3GGO - chains A and C; structure by X-ray diffraction, 2.15 A resolution.

Chain A (and C):
Protein: Prephenate dehydrogenase
Organism: Aquifex aeolicus
Notes: chain C of this document is another copy of the same molecule, construct and numbering; everything in this record applies to it too
Reference sequence: O67636 (O67636_AQUAE); numbering as in UniProt (aligned over 19-311)
Amino-acid sequence (314 residues; each row starts with the number of its first residue; numbers below 1 keep their minus sign (Met-2 is residue -2)):
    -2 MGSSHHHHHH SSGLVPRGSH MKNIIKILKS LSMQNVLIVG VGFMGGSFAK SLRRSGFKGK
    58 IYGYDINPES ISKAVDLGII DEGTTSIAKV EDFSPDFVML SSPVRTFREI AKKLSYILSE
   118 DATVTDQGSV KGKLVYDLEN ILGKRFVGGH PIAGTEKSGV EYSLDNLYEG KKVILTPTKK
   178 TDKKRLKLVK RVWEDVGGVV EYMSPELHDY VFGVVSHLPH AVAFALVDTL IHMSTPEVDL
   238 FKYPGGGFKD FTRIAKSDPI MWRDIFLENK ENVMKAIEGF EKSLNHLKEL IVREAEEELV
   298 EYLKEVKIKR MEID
Not modelled in the structure: -2 to 25, 311 (chain C: -2 to 24, 306-311)
Differences from the reference sequence: expression tag (-2 to 18)
Ligand contacts:
  - 3-(4-hydroxy-phenyl)pyruvic acid (ENO): Gly242, Gly243, Gly244
  - NADH (NAI; 1,4-dihydronicotinamide adenine dinucleotide): Gly37, Val38, Gly39, Phe40, Met41, Gly42, Tyr61, Asp62, Ile63, Asn64, Ser67, Ser98, Ser99, Pro100, Val101, Arg102, Thr103, Phe104, Ile107, Gln124, Gly125, Ser126, His147, Pro148, Ala150, Gly151, Thr152, Glu153, Lys154, Ser155, Gly156, Asp255, Met258, Ile262
Reported in the primary citation:
  - binding site for 3-(4-hydroxy-phenyl)pyruvic acid: Ser126, His147, Ser213, His217, Gly244, Arg250, Ser254
  - binding site for NADH: Ser126
  - catalytic residues: Ser126, His147
  - mutagenesis - H147N: abolished catalytic activity on prephenate
  - mutagenesis - H147N: unchanged binding to prephenate
  - mutagenesis - S126A (15-fold), H217A, H217N: decreased catalytic activity on prephenate
  - mutagenesis - S126A (10-fold), H217A (40-fold), H217N (30-fold), R250Q (10-fold): decreased binding to prephenate
  - mutagenesis - R250Q: unchanged catalytic activity on prephenate
  - specificity-determining residues: His217
  - conformationally variable residues (helix shift, loop rearrangement, side-chain flip): Ile149 to Gly156, His214 to Asn266
  - contacts within the chain: Glu153-Arg250 (salt bridge), Ser213-His217 (backbone contact), His217-Trp259 (pi stacking), His217-Ile251

How chain A and chain C interact:
Residue-residue contacts (154):
  Ile149(A) - Gly242(C)
  Lys169(A) - Lys239(C)  hydrogen bond (side chain-backbone)
  Lys169(A) - Tyr240(C)
  Glu198(A) - Tyr240(C)  hydrogen bond
  Met200(A) - Tyr240(C)
  Leu204(A) - Glu234(C)
  Tyr207(A) - Met230(C)  hydrogen bond (side chain-backbone)
  Val208(A) - Val235(C)  hydrophobic
  Val208(A) - Leu237(C)  hydrophobic
  Val208(A) - Tyr240(C)  hydrophobic
  Val211(A) - Leu227(C)  hydrophobic
  Val211(A) - Met230(C)  hydrophobic
  Val211(A) - Leu237(C)  hydrophobic
  Val212(A) - Leu227(C)  hydrophobic
  Val212(A) - Leu237(C)
  Val212(A) - Tyr240(C)
  Val212(A) - Phe245(C)
  Ser213(A) - Gly243(C)  hydrogen bond (side chain-backbone)
  Pro216(A) - Leu223(C)  hydrophobic
  Pro216(A) - Phe248(C)  hydrophobic
  His217(A) - Gly243(C)
  His217(A) - Phe248(C)
  Ala218(A) - Leu284(C)
  Val219(A) - Leu223(C)  hydrophobic
  Val219(A) - Phe277(C)
  Ala220(A) - Phe248(C)  hydrophobic
  Phe221(A) - Leu300(C)  hydrophobic
  Phe221(A) - Val303(C)  hydrophobic
  Ala222(A) - Phe277(C)  hydrophobic
  Ala222(A) - Ser280(C)  hydrogen bond (backbone-side chain)
  Ala222(A) - Leu281(C)
  Ala222(A) - Tyr299(C)
  Leu223(A) - Leu215(C)  hydrophobic
  Leu223(A) - Pro216(C)  hydrophobic
  Leu223(A) - Phe277(C)
  Asp225(A) - Ser280(C)  hydrogen bond
  Asp225(A) - Tyr299(C)
  Asp225(A) - Glu302(C)
  Thr226(A) - Leu215(C)
  Thr226(A) - Gly276(C)
  Thr226(A) - Phe277(C)
  Thr226(A) - Ser280(C)  hydrogen bond
  Leu227(A) - Val211(C)  hydrophobic
  Leu227(A) - Val212(C)  hydrophobic
  Ile228(A) - Glu302(C)
  His229(A) - Gly276(C)  hydrogen bond (side chain-backbone)
  His229(A) - Ser280(C)  hydrogen bond
  Met230(A) - Tyr207(C)  hydrogen bond (backbone-side chain)
  Met230(A) - Lys272(C)
  Val235(A) - Val208(C)  hydrophobic
  Leu237(A) - Val208(C)  hydrophobic
  Leu237(A) - Val211(C)  hydrophobic
  Leu237(A) - Val212(C)
  Lys239(A) - Lys169(C)  hydrogen bond (backbone-side chain)
  Tyr240(A) - Lys169(C)
  Tyr240(A) - Glu198(C)  hydrogen bond
  Tyr240(A) - Met200(C)
  Tyr240(A) - Val208(C)  hydrophobic
  Tyr240(A) - Phe209(C)  hydrophobic
  Tyr240(A) - Val212(C)
  Gly242(A) - Ile149(C)
  Gly243(A) - Ile149(C)
  Gly243(A) - Ser213(C)  hydrogen bond (backbone-side chain)
  Gly243(A) - His217(C)
  Gly244(A) - His217(C)
  Gly244(A) - Ile251(C)
  Phe245(A) - Val212(C)
  Asp247(A) - Asp247(C)
  Asp247(A) - Phe248(C)
  Asp247(A) - Arg250(C)  salt bridge
  Phe248(A) - Phe248(C)
  Phe248(A) - Ile251(C)  hydrophobic
  Ile251(A) - Phe248(C)  hydrophobic
  Ala252(A) - Val303(C)
  Lys253(A) - Val303(C)  hydrogen bond (side chain-backbone)
  Lys253(A) - Ile305(C)  hydrogen bond (side chain-backbone)
  Ser254(A) - Lys304(C)
  Pro256(A) - Leu300(C)
  Pro256(A) - Lys301(C)
  Trp259(A) - Leu300(C)  hydrophobic
  Arg260(A) - Glu293(C)  salt bridge
  Arg260(A) - Leu296(C)
  Arg260(A) - Val297(C)
  Arg260(A) - Leu300(C)
  Phe263(A) - Ile288(C)
  Leu264(A) - Glu293(C)
  Leu264(A) - Leu296(C)  hydrophobic
  Lys267(A) - Ile288(C)
  Lys267(A) - Val289(C)
  Lys267(A) - Glu291(C)
  Val270(A) - Ile288(C)  hydrophobic
  Met271(A) - Lys285(C)
  Lys272(A) - Met230(C)
  Ala273(A) - Met230(C)  hydrophobic
  Ile274(A) - Lys285(C)
  Gly276(A) - Thr226(C)
  Gly276(A) - His229(C)  hydrogen bond (backbone-side chain)
  Gly276(A) - Met230(C)
  Phe277(A) - Val219(C)
  Phe277(A) - Leu223(C)
  Phe277(A) - Thr226(C)
  Phe277(A) - Phe277(C)  hydrophobic
  Phe277(A) - Leu281(C)  hydrophobic
  Glu278(A) - Asn282(C)
  Glu278(A) - Lys285(C)  salt bridge
  Lys279(A) - His229(C)
  Ser280(A) - Ala222(C)
  Ser280(A) - Asp225(C)  hydrogen bond
  Ser280(A) - Thr226(C)  hydrogen bond (side chain-backbone)
  Ser280(A) - His229(C)  hydrogen bond
  Leu281(A) - Ala222(C)  hydrophobic
  Leu281(A) - Glu278(C)
  Asn282(A) - Glu278(C)
  Leu284(A) - Ala218(C)
  Lys285(A) - Met271(C)
  Lys285(A) - Ile274(C)
  Lys285(A) - Glu278(C)  salt bridge
  Ile288(A) - Phe263(C)
  Ile288(A) - Leu264(C)
  Ile288(A) - Lys267(C)
  Val289(A) - Met271(C)  hydrophobic
  Glu291(A) - Leu264(C)
  Glu291(A) - Lys267(C)  salt bridge
  Glu293(A) - Arg102(C)  salt bridge
  Glu293(A) - Arg260(C)  hydrogen bond (backbone-side chain)
  Glu293(A) - Leu264(C)
  Leu296(A) - Arg260(C)
  Leu296(A) - Leu264(C)  hydrophobic
  Val297(A) - Pro256(C)
  Val297(A) - Ile257(C)
  Val297(A) - Arg260(C)
  Tyr299(A) - Ala222(C)
  Tyr299(A) - Asp225(C)
  Leu300(A) - Phe221(C)  hydrophobic
  Leu300(A) - Pro256(C)
  Leu300(A) - Trp259(C)  hydrophobic
  Leu300(A) - Arg260(C)
  Lys301(A) - Pro256(C)
  Val303(A) - Phe221(C)  hydrophobic
  Val303(A) - Val224(C)
  Val303(A) - Ala252(C)
  Lys304(A) - Ala252(C)
  Lys304(A) - Lys253(C)  hydrogen bond (side chain-backbone)
  Lys304(A) - Ser254(C)
  Lys304(A) - Pro256(C)
  Lys306(A) - Ile228(C)
  Arg307(A) - Phe245(C)
  Arg307(A) - Lys246(C)  hydrogen bond (side chain-backbone)
  Arg307(A) - Thr249(C)  hydrogen bond
  Arg307(A) - Arg250(C)
  Arg307(A) - Lys253(C)
  Met308(A) - Lys253(C)
  Ile310(A) - Phe238(C)
  Ile310(A) - Phe245(C)  hydrophobic
Also at the interface, not in a pair above, chain A (82 interface residues in all): Gly151, Ile171, Phe209, Leu215, Val224, Leu287, Ala292, Glu294, Glu302
Also at the interface, not in a pair above, chain C (83 interface residues in all): Ala150, Ile171, Leu204, Ala220, Pro241, Gly244, Val270, Ala273

Summary:
The interface between chain A and chain C involves 82 residues on one side and 83 on the other, with 23
hydrogen bonds and 6 salt bridges. Polar pairs include Asp247(A)-Arg250(C), Arg260(A)-Glu293(C) and
Glu278(A)-Lys285(C). From the paper: catalytic residues Ser126(A) and His147(A); S126A, H217A and H217N of
chain A, among others, reduce binding to prephenate; 5 substitutions were tested in all.
Chain A and chain C are both Prephenate dehydrogenase (Aquifex aeolicus); the structure, Crystal structure of
prephenate dehydrogenase from A. aeolicus with HPP and NADH, was determined by X-ray diffraction (same
publication as 3GGG and 3GGP).
